PDB entry 3M32 | X-ray diffraction, 1.35 A resolution | chains A and F of the 6 polymer chains in the assembly

Chain A:
Molecule: Methyl-coenzyme M reductase I subunit alpha
Source organism: Methanothermobacter marburgensis
Notes: EC 2.8.4.1
Reference sequence: P11558 (MCRA_METTM); residues 2-550 here = UniProt positions 2-550
Amino-acid sequence (549 residues; row label = number of the first residue in the row):
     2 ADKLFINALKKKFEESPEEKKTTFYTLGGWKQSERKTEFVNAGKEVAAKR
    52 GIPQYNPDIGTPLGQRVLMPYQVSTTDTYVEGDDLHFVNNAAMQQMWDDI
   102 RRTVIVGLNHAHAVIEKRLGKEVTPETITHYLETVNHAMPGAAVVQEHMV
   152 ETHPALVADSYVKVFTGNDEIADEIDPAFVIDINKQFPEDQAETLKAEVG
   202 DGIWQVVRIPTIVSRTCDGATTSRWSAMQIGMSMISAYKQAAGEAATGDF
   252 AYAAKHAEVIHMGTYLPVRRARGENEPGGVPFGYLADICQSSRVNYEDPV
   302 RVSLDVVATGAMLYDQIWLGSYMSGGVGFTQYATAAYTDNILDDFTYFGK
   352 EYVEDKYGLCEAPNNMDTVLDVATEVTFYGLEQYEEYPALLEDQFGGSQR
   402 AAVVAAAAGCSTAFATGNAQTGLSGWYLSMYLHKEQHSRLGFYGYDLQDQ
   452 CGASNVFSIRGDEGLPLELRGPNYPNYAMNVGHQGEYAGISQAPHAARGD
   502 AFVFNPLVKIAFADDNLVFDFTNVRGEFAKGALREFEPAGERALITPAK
Not modelled in the structure: 550
Modified positions: His-257 (n1-methylated histidine; MHS); Arg-271 (5-methyl-arginine; AGM); Gln-400 (2-methyl-glutamine; MGN); Gly-445 (thioglycin; GL3); Cys-452 (s-methylcysteine; SMC)
Swiss-Prot annotation at these positions:
  - binding site (coenzyme F430): Gln-147
  - binding site (coenzyme B): Arg-225, Lys-256, His-257, Arg-270
  - binding site (coenzyme M): Tyr-333, Tyr-444
  - modified residue: His-257 (Pros-methylhistidine), Arg-271 (5-methylarginine), Gly-445 (1-thioglycine), Asp-450 (Z: -2,3-didehydroaspartate), Cys-452 (S-methylcysteine)
Metal / ion sites: factor 430 Ni: Gln-147 (together with 1-thioethanesulfonic acid, SHT)
Residues lining bound ligands:
  - 1-thioethanesulfonic acid / SHT / Coenzyme B, molecule 1: Gln-147, Arg-225, Lys-256, His-257
  - 1-thioethanesulfonic acid / SHT / Coenzyme B, molecule 2: Arg-270, Arg-271, Leu-320, Met-324, Ser-325, Phe-330, Tyr-333, Phe-443, Tyr-444, Gly-445, Ala-479, Met-480, Asn-481, Val-482
  - factor 430 (F43), molecule 1: Ala-143, Ala-144, Val-145, Val-146, Gln-147, Met-150, Val-151, Met-229, Gln-230, Met-233, Ile-236, Ala-243, Gly-244
  - factor 430 (F43), molecule 2: Gly-326, Gly-327, Val-328, Gly-329, Phe-330, Thr-331, Gln-332, Tyr-333, Phe-396, Gly-397, Gly-398, Gln-400, Gly-442, Phe-443
  - Zn2+ (ZN): Arg-102, Ser-215, Arg-216, Cys-218

Chain F:
Molecule: Methyl-coenzyme M reductase I subunit gamma
Source organism: Methanothermobacter marburgensis
Notes: EC 2.8.4.1
Reference sequence: P11562 (MCRG_METTM); residue numbers follow UniProt; this construct covers 2-249
Amino-acid sequence (248 residues; row label = number of the first residue in the row):
     2 AQYYPGTTKVAQNRRNFCNPEYELEKLREISDEDVVKILGHRAPGEEYPS
    52 VHPPLEEMDEPEDAIREMVEPIDGAKAGDRVRYIQFTDSMYFAPAQPYVR
   102 SRAYLCRYRGADAGTLSGRQIIETRERDLEKISKELLETEFFDPARSGVR
   152 GKSVHGHSLRLDEDGMMFDMLRRQIYNKDTGRVEMVKNQIGDELDEPVDL
   202 GEPLDEETLMEKTTIYRVDGEAYRDDVEAVEIMQRIHVLRSQGGFNLE
Not modelled in the structure: 248-249
Swiss-Prot annotation at these positions:
  - binding site (coenzyme M): Arg-120
Metal / ion sites: Mg2+ near Glu-30 (its only coordinating residue here)
Residues lining bound ligands: factor 430 (F43): Leu-117, Ser-118, Gly-119, Arg-120, Lys-153, Ser-154, Val-155, His-156, Gly-157, His-158

Interface between chain A and chain F:
Residue-residue contacts (21; chain A residue first):
  Lys-118(A) / Val-52(F)
  Arg-119(A) / Arg-81(F)
  Leu-120(A) / Arg-81(F)  hydrogen bond (backbone-side chain)
  Leu-120(A) / Arg-83(F)
  Val-146(A) / Ser-154(F)  hydrogen bond (backbone-side chain)
  Val-146(A) / Met-171(F)
  Gln-147(A) / Met-171(F)
  Glu-148(A) / His-156(F)
  Glu-148(A) / Phe-169(F)
  Glu-148(A) / Met-171(F)
  Lys-240(A) / Asp-193(F)  salt bridge
  Gln-241(A) / Ile-191(F)
  Ala-242(A) / Tyr-84(F)  hydrophobic
  Ala-242(A) / Gly-152(F)
  Ala-243(A) / Arg-120(F)  hydrogen bond (backbone-side chain)
  Ala-243(A) / Gly-152(F)  hydrogen bond (backbone-backbone)
  Ala-243(A) / Lys-153(F)
  Gly-244(A) / Arg-120(F)  hydrogen bond (backbone-side chain)
  Glu-245(A) / Arg-83(F)  salt bridge
  Glu-245(A) / Glu-124(F)
  Ala-246(A) / Glu-124(F)  hydrogen bond (backbone-side chain)
Also at the interface, not in a pair above, chain A (15 interface residues in all): Gly-121, His-149
Also at the interface, not in a pair above, chain F (16 interface residues in all): Ser-51, Ile-122

In short:
The interface between chain A and chain F involves 15 residues on one side and 16 on the other, with 6
hydrogen bonds and 2 salt bridges. Among the polar pairs are Lys-240(A)/Asp-193(F), Glu-245(A)/Arg-83(F) and
Leu-120(A)/Arg-81(F).
Chain A is Methyl-coenzyme M reductase I subunit alpha and chain F is Methyl-coenzyme M reductase I subunit
gamma, both from Methanothermobacter marburgensis; the structure, Structural Insight into Methyl-Coenzyme M
Reductase Chemistry using Coenzyme B Analogues, was determined by X-ray diffraction (same publication as 3M1V,
3M2R, 3M2U, 3M2V and 3M30).
